Entry 6VOG (electron microscopy, 4.35 A resolution (low resolution: residue-level contacts below are approximate; hydrogen-bond / salt-bridge calls are withheld)); this record covers chains B and D of the 9 polymer chains in the assembly.

# Chain B
Name: ATP synthase subunit alpha, chloroplastic
Source organism: Spinacia oleracea
Notes: EC 7.1.2.2
Reference sequence: P06450 (ATPA_SPIOL); residues 1-507 here = UniProt positions 1-507
Amino-acid sequence (507 residues; numbered 1 to 507; the number before each row is that of its first residue):
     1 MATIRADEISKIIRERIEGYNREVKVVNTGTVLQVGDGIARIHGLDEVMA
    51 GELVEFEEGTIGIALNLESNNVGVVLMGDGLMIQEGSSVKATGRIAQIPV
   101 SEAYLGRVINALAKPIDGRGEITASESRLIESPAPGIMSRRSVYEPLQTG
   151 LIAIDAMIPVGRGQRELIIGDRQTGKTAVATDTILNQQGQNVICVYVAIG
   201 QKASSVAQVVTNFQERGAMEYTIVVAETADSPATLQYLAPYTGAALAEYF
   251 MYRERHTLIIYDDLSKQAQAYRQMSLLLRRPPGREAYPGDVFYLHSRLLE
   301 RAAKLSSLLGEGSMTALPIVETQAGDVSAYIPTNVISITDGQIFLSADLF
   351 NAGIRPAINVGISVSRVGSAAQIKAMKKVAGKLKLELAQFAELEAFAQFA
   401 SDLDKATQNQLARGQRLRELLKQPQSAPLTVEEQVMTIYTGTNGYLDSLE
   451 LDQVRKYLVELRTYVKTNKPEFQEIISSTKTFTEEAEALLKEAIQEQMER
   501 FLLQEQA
Not modelled in the structure: 1-3, 505-507
Curated features (UniProtKB/Swiss-Prot):
  - binding site (ATP): G170 to T177
  - site: S363 (Required for activity)
Residues lining bound ligands: ATP (adenosine-5'-triphosphate): D171, Q173, T174, G175, K176, T177, A178, F350, R355, P356, Q423, P424, Q425

# Chain D
Name: ATP synthase subunit beta, chloroplastic
Source organism: Spinacia oleracea
Notes: EC 7.1.2.2
Reference sequence: P00825 (ATPB_SPIOL); numbering as in UniProt (aligned over 1-498)
Amino-acid sequence (498 residues; numbered 1 to 498; the number before each row is that of its first residue):
     1 MRINPTTSDPGVSTLEKKNLGRIAQIIGPVLDVAFPPGKMPNIYNALIVK
    51 GRDTAGQPMNVTCEVQQLLGNNRVRAVAMSATDGLTRGMEVIDTGAPLSV
   101 PVGGATLGRIFNVLGEPVDNLGPVDTRTTSPIHRSAPAFTQLDTKLSIFE
   151 TGIKVVDLLAPYRRGGKIGLFGGAGVGKTVLIMELINNIAKAHGGVSVFG
   201 GVGERTREGNDLYMEMKESGVINEQNIAESKVALVYGQMNEPPGARMRVG
   251 LTALTMAEYFRDVNEQDVLLFIDNIFRFVQAGSEVSALLGRMPSAVGYQP
   301 TLSTEMGSLQERITSTKEGSITSIQAVYVPADDLTDPAPATTFAHLDATT
   351 VLSRGLAAKGIYPAVDPLDSTSTMLQPRIVGEEHYEIAQRVKETLQRYKE
   401 LQDIIAILGLDELSEEDRLTVARARKIERFLSQPFFVAEVFTGSPGKYVG
   451 LAETIRGFQLILSGELDSLPEQAFYLVGNIDEATAKAMNLEMESKLKK
Not modelled in the structure: 1-18, 497-498
Curated features (UniProtKB/Swiss-Prot):
  - binding site (ATP): G172 to T179

# How chain B and chain D interact
Pairs across the interface - 91 pairs, chain B then chain D:
  G44(B) - R87(D)
  D46(B) - T86(D)
  D46(B) - R87(D)
  E47(B) - T86(D)
  V48(B) - L85(D)
  V48(B) - T86(D)
  M49(B) - D53(D)
  M49(B) - G84(D)
  M49(B) - L85(D)
  M49(B) - T86(D)
  A50(B) - T82(D)
  A50(B) - D83(D)
  A50(B) - G84(D)
  A50(B) - L85(D)
  L65(B) - I26(D)
  N66(B) - I27(D)
  L67(B) - Q25(D)
  L67(B) - I26(D)
  L67(B) - R87(D)
  E68(B) - Q25(D)
  E68(B) - I27(D)
  E68(B) - D32(D)
  E68(B) - R87(D)
  S69(B) - Q25(D)
  S69(B) - R87(D)
  V72(B) - R87(D)
  I95(B) - D83(D)
  A134(B) - N240(D)
  G136(B) - T206(D)
  G136(B) - N210(D)
  I137(B) - V118(D)
  I137(B) - T206(D)
  I137(B) - N210(D)
  I137(B) - Y236(D)
  M138(B) - D119(D)
  M138(B) - N120(D)
  M138(B) - Y213(D)
  R140(B) - R207(D)
  R140(B) - N210(D)
  R140(B) - D211(D)
  R140(B) - M214(D)
  S142(B) - D211(D)
  V143(B) - R207(D)
  G163(B) - R207(D)
  Q164(B) - R207(D)
  Q164(B) - E208(D)
  R165(B) - R205(D)
  R165(B) - R207(D)
  R280(B) - I27(D)
  R280(B) - G28(D)
  P281(B) - A287(D)
  P281(B) - G290(D)
  R284(B) - G297(D)
  P288(B) - E284(D)
  G289(B) - E284(D)
  G289(B) - L288(D)
  D290(B) - L288(D)
  V291(B) - E284(D)
  F292(B) - M239(D)
  F292(B) - R246(D)
  F292(B) - Q280(D)
  Y293(B) - A81(D)
  Y293(B) - N240(D)
  Y293(B) - E241(D)
  Y293(B) - P242(D)
  Y293(B) - P243(D)
  S296(B) - M239(D)
  R297(B) - N240(D)
  E300(B) - T206(D)
  E300(B) - M239(D)
  A302(B) - R207(D)
  A303(B) - R207(D)
  K304(B) - R207(D)
  M314(B) - R207(D)
  S328(B) - A331(D)
  Y330(B) - E284(D)
  N334(B) - Q280(D)
  I336(B) - R205(D)
  S337(B) - R205(D)
  S337(B) - M239(D)
  S337(B) - R277(D)
  S337(B) - Q280(D)
  I338(B) - R205(D)
  I338(B) - M239(D)
  T339(B) - R205(D)
  D340(B) - R205(D)
  D340(B) - E208(D)
  R366(B) - A174(D)
  R366(B) - K178(D)
  R366(B) - R205(D)
  R366(B) - E208(D)
Other interface residues (no listed pair), chain B (56 interface residues in all): K25, N70, E131, P133, P135, R141, P282, G283
Other interface residues (no listed pair), chain D (47 interface residues in all): P29, I110, G173, E204, P293, Y328

# Overview
56 residues of chain B face 47 of chain D across their interface. Chain B binds ATP. From UniProt: 8
ATP-binding residues on chain B; 8 ATP-binding residues on chain D.
Chain B is ATP synthase subunit alpha, chloroplastic and chain D is ATP synthase subunit beta, chloroplastic,
both from Spinacia oleracea; the structure, Chloroplast ATP synthase (O2, CF1), was determined by electron
microscopy together with 6VM1, 6VM4, 6VMB, 6VMD, 6VMG, 6VOF and 8 further entries from the same study.
